Entry 6UUN (electron microscopy, 3.00 A resolution); this record covers chains A and B of the 7 polymer chains in the assembly.

# Chain A
Name: Guanine nucleotide-binding protein G(s) subunit alpha isoforms short
Source organism: Homo sapiens
UniProt: P63092 (GNAS2_HUMAN); residues 1-394 here = UniProt positions 1-394
Chain sequence (394 residues; each row starts with the number of its first residue):
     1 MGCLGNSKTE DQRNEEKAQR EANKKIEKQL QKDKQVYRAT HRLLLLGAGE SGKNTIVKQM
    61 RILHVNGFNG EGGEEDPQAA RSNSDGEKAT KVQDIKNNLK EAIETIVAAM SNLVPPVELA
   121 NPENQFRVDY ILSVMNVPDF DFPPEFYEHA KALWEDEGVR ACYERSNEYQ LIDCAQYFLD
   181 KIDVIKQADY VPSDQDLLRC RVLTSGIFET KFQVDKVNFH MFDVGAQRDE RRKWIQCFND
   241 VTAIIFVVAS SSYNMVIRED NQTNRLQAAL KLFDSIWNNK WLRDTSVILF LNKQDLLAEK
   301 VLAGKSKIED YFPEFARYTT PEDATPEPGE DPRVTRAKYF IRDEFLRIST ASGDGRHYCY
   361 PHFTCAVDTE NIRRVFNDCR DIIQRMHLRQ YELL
Unresolved in the structure: 1-15, 48-204, 252-261, 293-307, 364-370
Differences from the reference sequence: conflict Asn54 (Ser in P63092), Ala226 (Gly in P63092), Ala268 (Glu in P63092), Lys271 (Asn in P63092), Asp274 (Lys in P63092), Lys280 (Arg in P63092), Asp284 (Thr in P63092), Thr285 (Ile in P63092)

# Chain B
Name: Guanine nucleotide-binding protein G(I)/G(S)/G(T) subunit beta-1
Source organism: Homo sapiens
UniProt: P62873 (GBB1_HUMAN); numbering as in UniProt (aligned over 2-340)
Chain sequence (350 residues; row label = number of the first residue in the row; numbers below 1 keep their minus sign (Met-9 is residue -9)):
    -9 MHHHHHHGSS GSELDQLRQE AEQLKNQIRD ARKACADATL SQITNNIDPV GRIQMRTRRT
    51 LRGHLAKIYA MHWGTDSRLL VSASQDGKLI IWDSYTTNKV HAIPLRSSWV MTCAYAPSGN
   111 YVACGGLDNI CSIYNLKTRE GNVRVSRELA GHTGYLSCCR FLDDNQIVTS SGDTTCALWD
   171 IETGQQTTTF TGHTGDVMSL SLAPDTRLFV SGACDASAKL WDVREGMCRQ TFTGHESDIN
   231 AICFFPNGNA FATGSDDATC RLFDLRADQE LMTYSHDNII CGITSVSFSK SGRLLLAGYD
   291 DFNCNVWDAL KADRAGVLAG HDNRVSCLGV TDDGMAVATG SWDSFLKIWN
Unresolved in the structure: -9 to 4
Differences from the reference sequence: expression tag (-9 to 1)
UniProt features mapped onto this chain:
  - modified residue: Ser2 (N-acetylserine), His266 (Phosphohistidine)
  - natural variant: Leu30 (L30F: In MRD42; uncertain significance), Arg52 (R52G: In MRD42), Gly64 (G64V: In MRD42), Asp76 (D76E: In MRD42; D76G: In MRD42), Gly77 (G77S: In MRD42), Lys78 (K78R: In MRD42), Ile80 (I80N: In MRD42; I80T: In MRD42), His91 (H91R: In MRD42; uncertain significance), Ala92 (A92T: In MRD42), Pro94 (P94S: In MRD42), Leu95 (L95P: In MRD42), Arg96 (R96L: In MRD42), 5 further natural variant entries in UniProt

# Chain A / chain B interface
Contacting residue pairs (64; chain A residue first):
  Gln19(A) - Asp83(B)
  Gln19(A) - Thr86(B)  hydrogen bond
  Gln19(A) - Asn88(B)
  Arg20(A) - Asn88(B)  hydrogen bond
  Asn23(A) - Asn88(B)  hydrogen bond
  Asn23(A) - Lys89(B)
  Ile26(A) - Lys89(B)
  Ile26(A) - Val90(B)
  Ile26(A) - His91(B)
  Ile26(A) - Ala92(B)  hydrophobic
  Glu27(A) - Lys89(B)  salt bridge
  Leu30(A) - Gly53(B)
  Leu30(A) - Ile80(B)  hydrophobic
  Leu30(A) - Lys89(B)
  Lys34(A) - Leu55(B)
  Tyr37(A) - Leu55(B)
  Tyr37(A) - Ala56(B)
  Tyr37(A) - Asp76(B)
  Arg38(A) - Leu55(B)  hydrogen bond (side chain-backbone)
  Ser205(A) - Asp118(B)  hydrogen bond (side chain-backbone)
  Ser205(A) - Asn119(B)  hydrogen bond (backbone-side chain)
  Ser205(A) - Ile120(B)
  Gly206(A) - Leu117(B)
  Gly206(A) - Asp118(B)
  Gly206(A) - Asn119(B)
  Ile207(A) - Trp99(B)  hydrophobic
  Ile207(A) - Leu117(B)
  Glu209(A) - Trp99(B)
  Phe222(A) - Trp99(B)  hydrophobic
  Ala226(A) - Asn119(B)
  Ala226(A) - Thr143(B)
  Gln227(A) - Leu117(B)
  Gln227(A) - Asn119(B)
  Gln227(A) - Gly144(B)
  Gln227(A) - Tyr145(B)  hydrogen bond (side chain-backbone)
  Arg228(A) - Gly162(B)  hydrogen bond (side chain-backbone)
  Arg228(A) - Asp163(B)
  Arg228(A) - Thr164(B)
  Arg228(A) - Asp186(B)  salt bridge
  Glu230(A) - Asp186(B)
  Arg232(A) - Cys204(B)  hydrogen bond (side chain-backbone)
  Arg232(A) - Asp228(B)  salt bridge
  Lys233(A) - Tyr145(B)
  Lys233(A) - Met188(B)
  Lys233(A) - Cys204(B)
  Lys233(A) - Asn230(B)  hydrogen bond
  Lys233(A) - Asp246(B)  salt bridge
  Trp234(A) - Tyr145(B)
  Gln236(A) - Lys57(B)  hydrogen bond (backbone-side chain)
  Gln236(A) - Tyr59(B)
  Gln236(A) - Arg314(B)  hydrogen bond
  Gln236(A) - Trp332(B)
  Cys237(A) - Tyr59(B)  hydrogen bond
  Cys237(A) - Gln75(B)
  Cys237(A) - Trp99(B)
  Cys237(A) - Met101(B)  hydrophobic
  Phe238(A) - Trp99(B)
  Phe238(A) - Leu117(B)  hydrophobic
  Asn239(A) - Lys57(B)  hydrogen bond
  Asn239(A) - Trp332(B)
  Asp240(A) - Lys57(B)
  Trp281(A) - Asp290(B)
  Trp281(A) - Arg314(B)
  Trp281(A) - Trp332(B)  hydrophobic
Also at the interface, not in a pair above, chain A (30 interface residues in all): Asp33, Val224, Lys280
Also at the interface, not in a pair above, chain B (41 interface residues in all): Lys78, Ser97, Ser98, Thr184, Phe292

# In short
30 residues of chain A face 41 of chain B across their interface, with 14 hydrogen bonds and 4 salt bridges.
Polar pairs include Glu27(A)-Lys89(B), Arg228(A)-Asp186(B) and Arg232(A)-Asp228(B).
Chain A is Guanine nucleotide-binding protein G(s) subunit alpha isoforms short and chain B is Guanine
nucleotide-binding protein G(I)/G(S)/G(T) subunit beta-1, both from Homo sapiens; the structure, CryoEM
Structure of the active Adrenomedullin 1 receptor G protein complex with adrenomedullin peptide, was
determined by electron microscopy together with 6UUS and 6UVA from the same study.
